Entry 9MSF (electron microscopy, 2.60 A resolution); this record covers chains A and B of the 16 polymer chains in the assembly.

# Chain A (and B)
Protein: Transcriptional regulator (NtrC family)
From: Aquifex aeolicus VF5
Notes: chain B of this document is another copy of the same molecule, construct and numbering; everything in this record applies to it too
Reference sequence: O67198 (O67198_AQUAE); residues 121-387 here = UniProt positions 121-387
Amino-acid sequence (268 residues; numbered 120 to 387; the number before each row is that of its first residue):
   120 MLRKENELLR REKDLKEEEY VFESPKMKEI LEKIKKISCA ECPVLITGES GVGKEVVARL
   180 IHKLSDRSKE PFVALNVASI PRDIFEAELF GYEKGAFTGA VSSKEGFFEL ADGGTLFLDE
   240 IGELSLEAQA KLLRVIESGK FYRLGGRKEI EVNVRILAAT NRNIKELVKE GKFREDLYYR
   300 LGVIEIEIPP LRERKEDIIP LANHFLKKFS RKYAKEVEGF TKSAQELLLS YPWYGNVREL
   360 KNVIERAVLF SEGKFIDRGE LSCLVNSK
Not modelled in the structure: 120-137, 385-387
Sequence notes: initiating methionine (120)
Metal / ion sites: Mg2+: D238 (together with ATP)
Small-molecule neighbours: ATP (adenosine-5'-triphosphate): Y139, V140, F141, E168, S169, G170, V171, G172, K173, E174, V175, D238, N280, L320, H323, F324, V356, R357, K360
Reported in the primary citation:
  - binding site for dhsU (-60 to +30) non-template strand: K213
  - catalytic residues: R299 (citing earlier work)

# How chain A and chain B interact
Residue-residue contacts (47; chain A residue first):
  E174(A) - R253(B)  salt bridge
  A193(A) - R253(B)
  A193(A) - Y261(B)
  L194(A) - Y261(B)  hydrophobic
  N195(A) - A249(B)  hydrogen bond (side chain-backbone)
  N195(A) - R253(B)
  A197(A) - A249(B)  hydrophobic
  A197(A) - K250(B)  hydrogen bond (backbone-side chain)
  S198(A) - E205(B)
  S198(A) - K250(B)
  P200(A) - E205(B)
  A206(A) - R266(B)
  E207(A) - G264(B)  hydrogen bond (side chain-backbone)
  E207(A) - R266(B)  salt bridge
  Y211(A) - G214(B)  hydrogen bond (side chain-backbone)
  F216(A) - G214(B)
  F216(A) - T217(B)
  T217(A) - T217(B)  hydrogen bond (backbone-side chain)
  G218(A) - G214(B)
  V220(A) - K213(B)
  K223(A) - G264(B)
  E224(A) - R266(B)  hydrogen bond (backbone-side chain)
  G225(A) - R266(B)
  L229(A) - R266(B)
  D238(A) - R253(B)  salt bridge
  E242(A) - R293(B)  salt bridge
  N280(A) - D295(B)
  R281(A) - R293(B)
  K334(A) - C158(B)
  Y353(A) - Y298(B)
  G354(A) - Y298(B)
  R357(A) - E256(B)  salt bridge
  R357(A) - Y298(B)
  R357(A) - R299(B)
  E358(A) - Y298(B)
  N361(A) - Y298(B)  hydrogen bond (side chain-backbone)
  N361(A) - G301(B)
  N361(A) - V302(B)
  E364(A) - C161(B)
  E364(A) - V302(B)
  R365(A) - G301(B)  hydrogen bond (side chain-backbone)
  R365(A) - V302(B)  hydrogen bond (side chain-backbone)
  L368(A) - A159(B)  hydrophobic
  L368(A) - I303(B)  hydrophobic
  F369(A) - K152(B)
  F369(A) - K155(B)
  F369(A) - I156(B)  hydrophobic
Also at the interface, not in a pair above, chain A (39 interface residues in all): S169, V192, I203, F226, F236, E239, Y332
Also at the interface, not in a pair above, chain B (30 interface residues in all): A215, F216, L263, G265, E294, E304

# Overview
The interface between chain A and chain B involves 39 residues on one side and 30 on the other, with 9
hydrogen bonds and 5 salt bridges. Among the polar pairs are E174(A)-R253(B), E207(A)-R266(B) and
D238(A)-R253(B). From the paper: the catalytic residue R299(A); a binding site for dhsU (-60 to +30)
non-template strand at K213(A).
Both chains are Transcriptional regulator (NtrC family) (Aquifex aeolicus VF5). Entry 9MSF (de novo SigN RNA
polymerase transcription initiation intermediate with post-catalytic bEBP state (RPi1 closed ring)) was
determined by electron microscopy together with 9MSE, 9MSG, 9MSH and 9MSJ from the same study.
